PDB entry 6XLM | electron microscopy, 3.20 A resolution | chains A and C of the 9 polymer chains in the assembly

[Chain A]
Name: DNA-directed RNA polymerase subunit alpha
Source organism: Escherichia coli O157:H7
Notes: EC 2.7.7.6
UniProtKB: P0A7Z6 (RPOA_ECO57); residue numbers follow UniProt; this construct covers 1-329
Chain sequence (329 residues; row label = number of the first residue in the row):
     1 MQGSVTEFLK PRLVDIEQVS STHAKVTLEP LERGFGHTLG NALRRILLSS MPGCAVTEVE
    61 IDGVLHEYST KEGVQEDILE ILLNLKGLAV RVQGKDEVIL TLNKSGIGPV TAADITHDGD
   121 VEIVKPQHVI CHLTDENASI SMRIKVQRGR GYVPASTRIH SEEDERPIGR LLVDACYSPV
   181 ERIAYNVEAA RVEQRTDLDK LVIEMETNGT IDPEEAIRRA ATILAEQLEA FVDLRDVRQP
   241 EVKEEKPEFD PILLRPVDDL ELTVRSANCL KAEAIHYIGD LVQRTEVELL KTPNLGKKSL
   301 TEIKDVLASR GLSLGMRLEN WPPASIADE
Unresolved in the structure: 1-4, 236-329
Ligand contacts: chapso (1N7): Glu-72, Asp-135, Asn-137

[Chain C]
Name: DNA-directed RNA polymerase subunit beta
Source organism: Escherichia coli O157:H7
Notes: EC 2.7.7.6
UniProtKB: B7MIX3 (RPOB_ECO45); residue numbers follow UniProt; this construct covers 1-1342
Chain sequence (1342 residues; row label = number of the first residue in the row):
     1 MVYSYTEKKR IRKDFGKRPQ VLDVPYLLSI QLDSFQKFIE QDPEGQYGLE AAFRSVFPIQ
    61 SYSGNSELQY VSYRLGEPVF DVQECQIRGV TYSAPLRVKL RLVIYEREAP EGTVKDIKEQ
   121 EVYMGEIPLM TDNGTFVING TERVIVSQLH RSPGVFFDSD KGKTHSSGKV LYNARIIPYR
   181 GSWLDFEFDP KDNLFVRIDR RRKLPATIIL RALNYTTEQI LDLFFEKVIF EIRDNKLQME
   241 LVPERLRGET ASFDIEANGK VYVEKGRRIT ARHIRQLEKD DVKLIEVPVE YIAGKVVAKD
   301 YIDESTGELI CAANMELSLD LLAKLSQSGH KRIETLFTND LDHGPYISET LRVDPTNDRL
   361 SALVEIYRMM RPGEPPTREA AESLFENLFF SEDRYDLSAV GRMKFNRSLL REEIEGSGIL
   421 SKDDIIDVMK KLIDIRNGKG EVDDIDHLGN RRIRSVGEMA ENQFRVGLVR VERAVKERLS
   481 LGDLDTLMPQ DMINAKPISA AVKEFFGSSQ LSQFMDQNNP LSEITHKRRI SALGPGGLTR
   541 ERAGFEVRDV HPTHYGRVCP IETPEGPNIG LINSLSVYAQ TNEYGFLETP YRKVTDGVVT
   601 DEIHYLSAIE EGNYVIAQAN SNLDEEGHFV EDLVTCRSKG ESSLFSRDQV DYMDVSTQQV
   661 VSVGASLIPF LEHDDANRAL MGANMQRQAV PTLRADKPLV GTGMERAVAV DSGVTAVAKR
   721 GGVVQYVDAS RIVIKVNEDE MYPGEAGIDI YNLTKYTRSN QNTCINQMPC VSLGEPVERG
   781 DVLADGPSTD LGELALGQNM RVAFMPWNGY NFEDSILVSE RVVQEDRFTT IHIQELACVS
   841 RDTKLGPEEI TADIPNVGEA ALSKLDESGI VYIGAEVTGG DILVGKVTPK GETQLTPEEK
   901 LLRAIFGEKA SDVKDSSLRV PNGVSGTVID VQVFTRDGVE KDKRALEIEE MQLKQAKKDL
   961 SEELQILEAG LFSRIRAVLV AGGVEAEKLD KLPRDRWLEL GLTDEEKQNQ LEQLAEQYDE
  1021 LKHEFEKKLE AKRRKITQGD DLAPGVLKIV KVYLAVKRRI QPGDKMAGRH GNKGVISKIN
  1081 PIEDMPYDEN GTPVDIVLNP LGVPSRMNIG QILETHLGMA AKGIGDKINA MLKQQQEVAK
  1141 LREFIQRAYD LGADVRQKVD LSTFSDEEVM RLAENLRKGM PIATPVFDGA KEAEIKELLK
  1201 LGDLPTSGQI RLYDGRTGEQ FERPVTVGYM YMLKLNHLVD DKMHARSTGS YSLVTQQPLG
  1261 GKAQFGGQRF GEMEVWALEA YGAAYTLQEM LTVKSDDVNG RTKMYKNIVD GNHQMEPGMP
  1321 ESFNVLLKEI RSLGINIELE DE
Unresolved in the structure: 1-2, 1342
Ligand contacts:
  - chapso (1N7), molecule 1: Gln-46, Tyr-47, Tyr-179, Asp-396, Ser-398, Ala-399, Val-400, Arg-452, Glu-458, Glu-461, Arg-465, Glu-583, Tyr-584
  - chapso (1N7), molecule 2: Gln-725, Tyr-726, Arg-731, Glu-962, Gln-965, Ile-966, Ala-969
Curated features (UniProtKB/Swiss-Prot):
  - modified residue (N6-acetyllysine): Lys-1022, Lys-1200

[Chain A / chain C interface]
Contacting residue pairs (73; chain A residue first):
  Asn-41(A) / Tyr-1087(C)
  Asn-41(A) / Gly-1215(C)
  Asn-41(A) / Arg-1216(C)  hydrogen bond (side chain-backbone)
  Asn-41(A) / Gly-1218(C)
  Arg-44(A) / Glu-1083(C)
  Arg-44(A) / Tyr-1087(C)
  Arg-44(A) / Gly-1091(C)
  Arg-45(A) / Glu-1083(C)
  Arg-45(A) / Asp-1084(C)  salt bridge
  Arg-45(A) / Gly-1215(C)
  Arg-45(A) / Arg-1216(C)
  Leu-48(A) / Glu-1083(C)
  Ser-49(A) / Glu-1083(C)  hydrogen bond
  Leu-65(A) / Gly-874(C)
  His-66(A) / Ile-873(C)
  His-66(A) / Gly-874(C)
  His-66(A) / Thr-927(C)
  His-66(A) / Ile-929(C)
  Tyr-68(A) / Tyr-756(C)
  Tyr-68(A) / Ile-831(C)  hydrophobic
  Tyr-68(A) / Thr-927(C)
  Tyr-68(A) / Ile-929(C)  hydrophobic
  Tyr-68(A) / Ala-1055(C)  hydrophobic
  Tyr-68(A) / Lys-1057(C)
  Ser-69(A) / Tyr-756(C)
  Thr-70(A) / Ala-729(C)
  Lys-71(A) / Asp-728(C)
  Glu-72(A) / Asp-728(C)
  Glu-72(A) / Lys-958(C)  salt bridge
  Glu-72(A) / Glu-962(C)
  Gly-73(A) / Tyr-726(C)
  Gly-73(A) / Asp-728(C)  hydrogen bond (backbone-side chain)
  Val-74(A) / Asp-728(C)  hydrogen bond (backbone-side chain)
  Val-74(A) / Ala-729(C)  hydrogen bond (backbone-backbone)
  Gln-75(A) / Val-727(C)
  Gln-75(A) / Ala-729(C)
  Gln-75(A) / Pro-769(C)
  Glu-76(A) / Ala-729(C)
  Asp-77(A) / Ala-729(C)
  Asp-77(A) / Lys-755(C)  salt bridge
  Asp-77(A) / Tyr-756(C)
  Asp-77(A) / Asn-766(C)  hydrogen bond
  Leu-79(A) / Leu-693(C)  hydrophobic
  Leu-79(A) / Tyr-756(C)
  Leu-79(A) / Ile-831(C)  hydrophobic
  Glu-80(A) / Arg-694(C)  salt bridge
  Glu-80(A) / Met-768(C)
  Leu-83(A) / Arg-694(C)
  Asn-84(A) / Arg-694(C)  hydrogen bond
  Lys-86(A) / Gln-824(C)
  Lys-86(A) / Asp-826(C)  salt bridge
  Thr-134(A) / Tyr-726(C)
  Thr-134(A) / Val-727(C)  hydrogen bond (side chain-backbone)
  Tyr-152(A) / Gln-824(C)
  Pro-154(A) / Arg-1059(C)
  Ser-156(A) / Arg-1059(C)  hydrogen bond
  Ile-159(A) / Glu-876(C)
  Arg-166(A) / Glu-876(C)  salt bridge
  Ile-168(A) / Tyr-872(C)  hydrophobic
  Ile-168(A) / Ile-873(C)
  Ile-168(A) / Gly-874(C)
  Ile-168(A) / Ala-875(C)  hydrophobic
  Asp-174(A) / Asp-826(C)
  Cys-176(A) / Gln-824(C)
  Glu-181(A) / Arg-821(C)  hydrogen bond (backbone-side chain)
  Arg-182(A) / Asn-1090(C)  hydrogen bond (side chain-backbone)
  Arg-182(A) / Gly-1091(C)
  Ile-183(A) / Gly-1091(C)
  Ala-184(A) / Asn-1090(C)
  Ala-184(A) / Gly-1091(C)
  Tyr-185(A) / Tyr-1087(C)  hydrogen bond
  Tyr-185(A) / Gly-1218(C)
  Glu-204(A) / Asn-1090(C)
Interface residues without a listed pair, chain A (40 interface residues in all): Glu-67, Ile-107, Asp-135
Interface residues without a listed pair, chain C (45 interface residues in all): Ser-730, Val-771, Ser-772, Leu-773, Val-823, Ile-1082, Glu-1089, Thr-1092, Asp-1214, Thr-1217

[Overview]
Chain A and chain C form an interface of 40 and 45 residues respectively, with 12 hydrogen bonds and 6 salt
bridges. Polar pairs include Arg-45(A)/Asp-1084(C), Glu-72(A)/Lys-958(C) and Asp-77(A)/Lys-755(C). One chapso
molecule is bound between chain A and chain C. Bound to chain C: chapso.
Chain A is DNA-directed RNA polymerase subunit alpha and chain C is DNA-directed RNA polymerase subunit beta,
both from Escherichia coli O157:H7; the structure, Cryo-EM structure of E.coli RNAP-DNA elongation complex 1
(RDe1) in EcmrR-dependent transcription, was determined by electron microscopy, deposited together with 6XL5,
6XL6, 6XL9, 6XLA, 6XLJ, 6XLK, 6XLL and 6XLN.
